9GMA - chains B and C of the 16 polymer chains in the assembly; structure by electron microscopy, 9.10 A resolution (very low resolution: no residue pairs are listed; an interface is given only as per-side residue counts).

# Chain B
Name: Chromosome partition protein MukB
Organism: Photorhabdus thracensis
UniProtKB: A0A0F7LRY2 (A0A0F7LRY2_9GAMM); residues 1-1482 here = UniProt positions 1-1482
Amino-acid sequence (1482 residues; each row starts with the number of its first residue):
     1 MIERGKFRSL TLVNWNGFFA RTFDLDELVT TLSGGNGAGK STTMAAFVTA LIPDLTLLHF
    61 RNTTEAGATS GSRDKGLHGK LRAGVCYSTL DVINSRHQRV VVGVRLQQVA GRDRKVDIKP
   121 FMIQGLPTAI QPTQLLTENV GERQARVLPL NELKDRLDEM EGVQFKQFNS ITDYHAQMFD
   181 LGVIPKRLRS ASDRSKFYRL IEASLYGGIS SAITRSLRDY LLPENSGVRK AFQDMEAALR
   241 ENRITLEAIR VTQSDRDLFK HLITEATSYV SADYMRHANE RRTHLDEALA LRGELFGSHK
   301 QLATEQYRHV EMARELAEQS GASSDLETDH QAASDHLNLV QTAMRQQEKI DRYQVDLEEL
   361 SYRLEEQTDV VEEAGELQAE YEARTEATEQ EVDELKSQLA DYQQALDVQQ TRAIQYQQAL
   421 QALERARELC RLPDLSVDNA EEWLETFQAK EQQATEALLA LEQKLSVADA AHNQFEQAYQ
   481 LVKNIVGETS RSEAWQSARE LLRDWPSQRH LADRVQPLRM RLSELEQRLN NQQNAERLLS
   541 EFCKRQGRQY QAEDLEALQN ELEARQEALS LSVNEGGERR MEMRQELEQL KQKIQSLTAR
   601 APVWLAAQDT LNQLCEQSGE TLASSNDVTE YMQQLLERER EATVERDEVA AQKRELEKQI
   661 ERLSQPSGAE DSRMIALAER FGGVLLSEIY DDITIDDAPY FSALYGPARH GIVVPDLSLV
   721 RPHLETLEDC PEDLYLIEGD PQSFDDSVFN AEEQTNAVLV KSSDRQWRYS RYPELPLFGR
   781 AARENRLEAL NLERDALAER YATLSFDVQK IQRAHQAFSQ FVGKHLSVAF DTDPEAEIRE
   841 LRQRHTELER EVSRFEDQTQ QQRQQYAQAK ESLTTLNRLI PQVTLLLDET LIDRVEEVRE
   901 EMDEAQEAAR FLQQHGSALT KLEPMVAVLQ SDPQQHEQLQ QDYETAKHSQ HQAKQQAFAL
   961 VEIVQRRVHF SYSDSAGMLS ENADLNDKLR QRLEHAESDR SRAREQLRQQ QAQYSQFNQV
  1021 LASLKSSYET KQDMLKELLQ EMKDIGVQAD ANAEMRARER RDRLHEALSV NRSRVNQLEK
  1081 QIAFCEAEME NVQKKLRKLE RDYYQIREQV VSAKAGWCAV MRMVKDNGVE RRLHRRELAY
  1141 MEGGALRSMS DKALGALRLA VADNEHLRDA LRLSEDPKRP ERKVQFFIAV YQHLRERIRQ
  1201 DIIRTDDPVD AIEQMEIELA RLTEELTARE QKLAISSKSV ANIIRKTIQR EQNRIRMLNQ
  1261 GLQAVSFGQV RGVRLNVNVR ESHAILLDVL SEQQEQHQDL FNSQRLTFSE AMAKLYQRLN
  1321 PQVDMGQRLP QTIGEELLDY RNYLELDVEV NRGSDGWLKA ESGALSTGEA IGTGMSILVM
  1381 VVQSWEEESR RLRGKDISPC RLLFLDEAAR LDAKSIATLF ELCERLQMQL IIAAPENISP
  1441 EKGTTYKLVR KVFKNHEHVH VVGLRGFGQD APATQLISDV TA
Unresolved in the structure: 1, 1469-1482

# Chain C
Name: Chromosome partition protein MukF
Organism: Photorhabdus thracensis
UniProtKB: A0A0F7LMQ4 (A0A0F7LMQ4_9GAMM); residues 1-440 here = UniProt positions 1-440
Amino-acid sequence (440 residues; row label = number of the first residue in the row):
     1 MSEYSQTVPE LVSWARKNDF SISLPVERLA FLMAIAVLNS ERLDGEMSEG ELIDAFREVC
    61 KGFEQTAESV AVRANNAIND MVRQKLLNRF TSELADGNAI YRLTPLGISI SDYYIRQREF
   121 STLRLSMQLS IVANELHRAA EAAEEGGDEF HWHRNVFAPL KYSVAEIFDS IDMSQRLMDE
   181 QQNFVKEDIA ALLNQDWQAA IANCEQLLSE TSGTLRELQD TLEAAGDKLQ ANLLRIQDAN
   241 MGSGGSELVD KLVFDLQSKL DRIISWGQQA IDLWIGYDRH VHKFIRTAID MDKNRIFSQR
   301 LRQSVQHYFD NPWTLTVANA ERLLDMRDEE LALRNEEVTG ELPLELEYEE FSEINDQLAA
   361 MIEKALLVYQ QEQRPLDLGA VLRDYLAQHP LPRHFDVARI LVDQAVRLGV AEADFSGLPA
   421 EWLAINDYGA KVQAHVIDTY

# Chain B / chain C interface
At this resolution (9 A) residue pairs are not listed: 38 residues of chain B and 23 of chain C lie at the interface.

# Overview
38 residues of chain B and 23 residues of chain C are in contact.
Chain B is Chromosome partition protein MukB and chain C is Chromosome partition protein MukF, both from
Photorhabdus thracensis; the structure, MukBEF in a DNA capture state (dimer), was determined by electron
microscopy, deposited together with 9GM6, 9GM7, 9GM8, 9GM9, 9GMB and 9GMD.
